PDB entry 4KPT | X-ray diffraction, 1.40 A resolution | chain A

== Chain A ==
Protein: Glutamine ABC transporter permease and substrate binding protein protein
Source organism: Lactococcus lactis subsp. lactis
Notes: fragment: substrate binding domain 1
UniProt: Q9CES5 (Q9CES5_LACLA); numbering as in UniProt (aligned over 1-251)
Chain sequence (251 residues; row label = number of the first residue in the row):
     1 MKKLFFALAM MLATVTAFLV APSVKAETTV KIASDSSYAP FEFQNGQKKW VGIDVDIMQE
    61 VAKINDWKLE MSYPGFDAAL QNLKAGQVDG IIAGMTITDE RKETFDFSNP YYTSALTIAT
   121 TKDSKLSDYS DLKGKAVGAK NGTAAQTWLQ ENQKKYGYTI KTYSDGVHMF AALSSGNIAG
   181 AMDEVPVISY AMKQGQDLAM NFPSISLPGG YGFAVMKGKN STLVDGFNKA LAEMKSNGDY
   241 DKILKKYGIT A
Disordered / not traced: 1-28
Small-molecule neighbours: ETE (2-{2-[2-2-(methoxy-ethoxy)-ethoxy]-ethoxy}-ethanol): I97, T98, D99, K102, F107, S108, N109, P110, G209

== Summary ==
Ligands of chain A: compound ETE.
Chain A is Glutamine ABC transporter permease and substrate binding protein protein (Lactococcus lactis subsp.
lactis); the structure, Crystal structure of substrate binding domain 1 (SBD1) OF ABC transporter GLNPQ from
lactococcus lactis, was determined by X-ray diffraction together with 4KQP, 4KR5, 4LA9 and 4G4P from the same
study.
